6RI7 - chains D and R of the 10 polymer chains in the assembly; structure by electron microscopy, 3.90 A resolution.

# Chain D
Molecule: DNA-directed RNA polymerase subunit beta'
From: Escherichia coli (strain K12)
Notes: EC 2.7.7.6
UniProt: P0A8T7 (RPOC_ECOLI); residues 1-1407 here = UniProt positions 1-1407
Amino-acid sequence (1407 residues; numbered 1 to 1407; the number before each row is that of its first residue):
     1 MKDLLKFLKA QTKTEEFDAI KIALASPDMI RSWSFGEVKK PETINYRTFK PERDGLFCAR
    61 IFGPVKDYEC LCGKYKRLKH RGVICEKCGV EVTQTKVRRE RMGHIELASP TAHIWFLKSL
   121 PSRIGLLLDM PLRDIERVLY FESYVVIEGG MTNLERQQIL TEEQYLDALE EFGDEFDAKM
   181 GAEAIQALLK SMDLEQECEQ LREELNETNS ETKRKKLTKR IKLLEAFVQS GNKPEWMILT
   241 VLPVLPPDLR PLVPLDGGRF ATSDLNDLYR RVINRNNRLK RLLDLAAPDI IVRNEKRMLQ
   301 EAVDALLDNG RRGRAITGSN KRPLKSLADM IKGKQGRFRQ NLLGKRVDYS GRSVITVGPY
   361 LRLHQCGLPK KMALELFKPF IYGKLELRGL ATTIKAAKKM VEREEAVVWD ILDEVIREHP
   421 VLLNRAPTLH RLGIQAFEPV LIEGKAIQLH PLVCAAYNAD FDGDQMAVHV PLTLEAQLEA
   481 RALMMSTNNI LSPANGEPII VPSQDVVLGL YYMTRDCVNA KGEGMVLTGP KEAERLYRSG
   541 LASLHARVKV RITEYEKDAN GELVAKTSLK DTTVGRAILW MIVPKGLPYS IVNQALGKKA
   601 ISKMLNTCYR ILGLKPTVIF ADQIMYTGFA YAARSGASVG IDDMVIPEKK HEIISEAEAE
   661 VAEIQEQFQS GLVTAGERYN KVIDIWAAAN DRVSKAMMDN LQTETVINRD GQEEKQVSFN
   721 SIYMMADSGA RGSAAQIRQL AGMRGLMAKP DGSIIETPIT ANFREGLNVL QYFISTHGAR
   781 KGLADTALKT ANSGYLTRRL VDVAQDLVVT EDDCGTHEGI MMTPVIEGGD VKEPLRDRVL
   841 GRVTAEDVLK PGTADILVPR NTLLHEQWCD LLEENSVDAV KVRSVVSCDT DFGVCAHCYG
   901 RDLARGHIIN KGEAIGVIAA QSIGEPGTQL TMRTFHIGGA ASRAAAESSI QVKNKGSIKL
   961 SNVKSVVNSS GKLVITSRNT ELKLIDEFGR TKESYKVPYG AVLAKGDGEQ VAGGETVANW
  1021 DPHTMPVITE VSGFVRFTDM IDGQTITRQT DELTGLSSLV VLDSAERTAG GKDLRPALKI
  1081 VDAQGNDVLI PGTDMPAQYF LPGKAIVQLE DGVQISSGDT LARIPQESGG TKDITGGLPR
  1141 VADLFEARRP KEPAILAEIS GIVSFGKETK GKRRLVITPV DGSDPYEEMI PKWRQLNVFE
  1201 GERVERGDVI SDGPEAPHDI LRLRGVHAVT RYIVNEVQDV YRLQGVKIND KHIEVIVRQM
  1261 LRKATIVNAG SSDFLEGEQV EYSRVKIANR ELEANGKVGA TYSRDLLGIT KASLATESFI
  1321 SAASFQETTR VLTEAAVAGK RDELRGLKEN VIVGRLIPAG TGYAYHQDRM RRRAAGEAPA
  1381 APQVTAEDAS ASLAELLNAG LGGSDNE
Not modelled in the structure: 1-15, 1374-1407
Bound ions: Zn2+ site 1: Cys70, Cys72, Cys85, Cys88; Mg2+: Asp460, Asp462, Asp464 (shared with G14(R) of chain R); Zn2+ site 2: Cys814, Cys888, Cys895, Cys898

# Chain R
Molecule: 14-nt RNA strand
Sequence (14 nucleotides; each row starts with the number of its first residue):
     1 UCAGGCGAUG UGUG
Not modelled in the structure: 1-4
Bound ions: Mg2+: G14 (shared with Asp460(D), Asp462(D), Asp464(D) of chain D)

# Interface between chain D and chain R
Residue-residue contacts (7; chain D residue first):
  Arg322(D) - A8(R)  hydrogen bond to the sugar
  Arg322(D) - U9(R)  hydrogen bond to the sugar
  Gln335(D) - A8(R)  phosphate contact
  Arg425(D) - G14(R)  hydrogen bond to the phosphate
  Ala426(D) - G14(R)  base contact
  Asp462(D) - G14(R)  phosphate contact
  Asp464(D) - G14(R)  hydrogen bond to the sugar
Interface residues without a listed pair, chain D (10 interface residues in all): Val253, Lys325, Pro427, Asp460
Interface residues without a listed pair, chain R (5 interface residues in all): C6, G7

# In short
Chain D and chain R form an interface of 10 and 5 residues respectively; the contacts include 4 hydrogen
bonds. Among the polar pairs are Arg322(D)-A8(R), Arg322(D)-U9(R) and Asp464(D)-G14(R). The Zn2+ site 1 is
built by Cys70(D), Cys72(D), Cys85(D) and Cys88(D).
Chain D is DNA-directed RNA polymerase subunit beta' (Escherichia coli (strain K12)) and chain R is a 14-nt
RNA strand; the structure, Cryo-EM structure of E. coli RNA polymerase elongation complex bound to GreB
transcription factor, was determined by electron microscopy together with 6RH3, 6RI9, 6RIN and 6RIP from the
same study.
